PDB entry 3LN1 | X-ray diffraction, 2.40 A resolution | chains A and B

[Chain A (and B)]
Protein: Prostaglandin G/H synthase 2
Organism: Mus musculus
Notes: EC 1.14.99.1; chain B of this document is another copy of the same molecule, construct and numbering; everything in this record applies to it too
Reference sequence: Q05769 (PGH2_MOUSE); residues 18-604 here = UniProt positions 18-604
Sequence (587 residues; each row starts with the number of its first residue):
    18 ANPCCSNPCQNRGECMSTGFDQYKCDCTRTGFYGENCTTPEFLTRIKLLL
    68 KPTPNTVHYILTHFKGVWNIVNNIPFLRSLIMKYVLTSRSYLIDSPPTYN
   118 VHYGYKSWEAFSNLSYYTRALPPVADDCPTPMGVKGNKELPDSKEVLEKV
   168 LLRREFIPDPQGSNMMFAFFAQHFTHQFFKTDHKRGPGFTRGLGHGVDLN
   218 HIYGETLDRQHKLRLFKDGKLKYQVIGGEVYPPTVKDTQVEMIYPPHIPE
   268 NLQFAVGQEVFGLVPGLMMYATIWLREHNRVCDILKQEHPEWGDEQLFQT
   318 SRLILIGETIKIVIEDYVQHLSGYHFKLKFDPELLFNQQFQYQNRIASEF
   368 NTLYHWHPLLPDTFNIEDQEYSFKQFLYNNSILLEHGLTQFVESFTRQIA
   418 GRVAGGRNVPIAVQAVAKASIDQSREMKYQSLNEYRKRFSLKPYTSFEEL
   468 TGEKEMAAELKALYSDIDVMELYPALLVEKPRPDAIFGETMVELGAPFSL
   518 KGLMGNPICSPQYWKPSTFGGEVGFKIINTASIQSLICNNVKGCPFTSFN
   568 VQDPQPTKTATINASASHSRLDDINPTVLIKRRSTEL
Not modelled in the structure: 570-604
Disulfides: Cys-21/Cys-32, Cys-22/Cys-145, Cys-26/Cys-42, Cys-44/Cys-54, Cys-555/Cys-561
Glycans and other covalent adducts: N-acetylglucosamine (NAG) linked to Asn-53, Asn-130, Asn-396
Metal / ion sites: heme Fe near His-374 (its only coordinating residue here)
Residues lining bound ligands:
  - celecoxib (CEL; 4-[5-(4-methylphenyl)-3-(trifluoromethyl)-1H-pyrazol-1-yl]benzenesulfonamide): His-75, Arg-106, Gln-178, Val-335, Leu-338, Ser-339, Gly-340, Tyr-341, Leu-345, Phe-367, Leu-370, Tyr-371, Trp-373, Arg-499, Ala-502, Ile-503, Phe-504, Met-508, Val-509, Gly-512, Ala-513, Ser-516, Leu-517
  - heme (HEM): Tyr-134, Ala-185, Phe-186, Ala-188, Gln-189, Thr-192, His-193, Phe-196, Lys-197, Thr-198, His-200, Val-281, Asn-368, Tyr-371, His-372, Trp-373, His-374, Leu-376, Leu-377, Leu-394, Val-430, Val-433
Curated features (UniProtKB/Swiss-Prot):
  - active site: His-193 (Proton acceptor), Tyr-371 (For cyclooxygenase activity)
  - binding site (substrate): Arg-106, Tyr-341
  - binding site (heme b): His-374
  - site: Ser-516 (Aspirin-acetylated serine), Asn-592 (Not glycosylated)
  - modified residue: Cys-526 (S-nitrosocysteine), Ser-565 (O-acetylserine)
  - glycosylation (N-linked (GlcNAc...) asparagine): Asn-53, Asn-130, Asn-396, Asn-580

[Interface between chain A and chain B]
Pairs across the interface - 103 pairs, chain A then chain B:
  Arg-29(A) / Gln-529(B)
  Glu-31(A) / Gln-529(B)
  Glu-31(A) / Lys-532(B)  salt bridge
  Glu-31(A) / Ser-534(B)
  Met-33(A) / His-306(B)
  Met-33(A) / Gly-537(B)
  Met-33(A) / Gly-538(B)  hydrogen bond (side chain-backbone)
  Ser-34(A) / His-306(B)  hydrogen bond (backbone-side chain)
  Ser-34(A) / Glu-308(B)  hydrogen bond
  Ser-34(A) / Trp-309(B)  hydrogen bond
  Thr-35(A) / Glu-308(B)
  Gly-36(A) / Glu-308(B)  hydrogen bond (backbone-side chain)
  Phe-37(A) / Pro-307(B)
  Phe-37(A) / Glu-308(B)
  Asp-43(A) / Lys-532(B)
  Asp-43(A) / Pro-533(B)
  Asp-43(A) / Ser-534(B)  hydrogen bond
  Thr-45(A) / Lys-532(B)
  Thr-45(A) / Pro-533(B)
  Arg-46(A) / Phe-353(B)
  Arg-46(A) / Pro-528(B)  hydrogen bond (side chain-backbone)
  Arg-46(A) / Trp-531(B)  hydrogen bond (side chain-backbone)
  Asp-111(A) / Gln-529(B)  hydrogen bond
  Pro-113(A) / Pro-524(B)  hydrophobic
  Pro-113(A) / Ser-527(B)
  Pro-114(A) / Tyr-530(B)  hydrogen bond (backbone-side chain)
  Thr-115(A) / Tyr-530(B)
  Tyr-120(A) / Glu-312(B)  hydrogen bond
  Tyr-120(A) / Gln-316(B)
  Tyr-122(A) / Glu-312(B)
  Tyr-122(A) / Gln-313(B)  hydrogen bond (side chain-backbone)
  Lys-123(A) / Leu-320(B)
  Lys-123(A) / Gln-529(B)
  Lys-123(A) / Tyr-530(B)
  Lys-123(A) / Thr-535(B)  hydrogen bond
  Ser-124(A) / Gln-316(B)
  Trp-125(A) / Asp-215(B)
  Trp-125(A) / Gln-316(B)
  Trp-125(A) / Arg-319(B)
  Trp-125(A) / Ile-323(B)  hydrophobic
  Trp-125(A) / Asn-523(B)
  Trp-125(A) / Pro-524(B)  hydrophobic
  Glu-126(A) / Gln-316(B)
  Phe-128(A) / Pro-524(B)  hydrophobic
  Phe-128(A) / Tyr-530(B)
  Asp-215(A) / Trp-125(B)
  His-306(A) / Met-33(B)
  His-306(A) / Ser-34(B)  hydrogen bond (side chain-backbone)
  Pro-307(A) / Phe-37(B)
  Glu-308(A) / Ser-34(B)  hydrogen bond
  Glu-308(A) / Gly-36(B)  hydrogen bond (side chain-backbone)
  Glu-308(A) / Phe-37(B)
  Trp-309(A) / Ser-34(B)  hydrogen bond
  Glu-312(A) / Tyr-120(B)  hydrogen bond
  Glu-312(A) / Tyr-122(B)
  Gln-313(A) / Tyr-122(B)  hydrogen bond (backbone-side chain)
  Gln-316(A) / Tyr-120(B)
  Gln-316(A) / Ser-124(B)
  Gln-316(A) / Trp-125(B)
  Gln-316(A) / Glu-126(B)
  Arg-319(A) / Trp-125(B)
  Leu-320(A) / Lys-123(B)
  Ile-323(A) / Trp-125(B)  hydrophobic
  Phe-353(A) / Arg-46(B)
  Phe-353(A) / Gln-356(B)  hydrogen bond (backbone-side chain)
  Asn-354(A) / Gln-356(B)
  Gln-355(A) / Gln-356(B)  hydrogen bond (backbone-side chain)
  Gln-356(A) / Phe-353(B)  hydrogen bond (side chain-backbone)
  Gln-356(A) / Asn-354(B)
  Gln-356(A) / Gln-355(B)  hydrogen bond (side chain-backbone)
  Phe-357(A) / Gln-358(B)  hydrogen bond (backbone-side chain)
  Gln-358(A) / Phe-357(B)  hydrogen bond (side chain-backbone)
  Gln-358(A) / Gln-358(B)
  Gln-358(A) / Tyr-359(B)  hydrogen bond (side chain-backbone)
  Tyr-359(A) / Pro-113(B)  hydrophobic
  Tyr-359(A) / Gln-358(B)  hydrogen bond (backbone-side chain)
  Tyr-359(A) / Gln-360(B)  hydrogen bond (backbone-side chain)
  Gln-360(A) / Tyr-359(B)  hydrogen bond (side chain-backbone)
  Gln-360(A) / Gln-360(B)
  Asn-523(A) / Trp-125(B)
  Pro-524(A) / Trp-125(B)  hydrophobic
  Pro-524(A) / Phe-128(B)  hydrophobic
  Ser-527(A) / Pro-113(B)
  Pro-528(A) / Arg-46(B)  hydrogen bond (backbone-side chain)
  Gln-529(A) / Arg-29(B)
  Gln-529(A) / Glu-31(B)
  Gln-529(A) / Asp-111(B)  hydrogen bond
  Gln-529(A) / Lys-123(B)
  Tyr-530(A) / Pro-114(B)  hydrogen bond (side chain-backbone)
  Tyr-530(A) / Thr-115(B)
  Tyr-530(A) / Lys-123(B)
  Tyr-530(A) / Phe-128(B)
  Trp-531(A) / Arg-46(B)  hydrogen bond (backbone-side chain)
  Lys-532(A) / Glu-31(B)  salt bridge
  Lys-532(A) / Asp-43(B)
  Lys-532(A) / Thr-45(B)
  Pro-533(A) / Asp-43(B)
  Pro-533(A) / Thr-45(B)
  Ser-534(A) / Glu-31(B)  hydrogen bond
  Ser-534(A) / Asp-43(B)  hydrogen bond
  Thr-535(A) / Lys-123(B)  hydrogen bond
  Gly-537(A) / Met-33(B)
  Gly-538(A) / Met-33(B)  hydrogen bond (backbone-side chain)
Other interface residues (no listed pair), chain A (57 interface residues in all): Leu-131, Val-214, Leu-224, Leu-352
Other interface residues (no listed pair), chain B (59 interface residues in all): Thr-35, Leu-131, Val-214, Leu-224, Gln-227, Glu-305, Leu-352

[In short]
Chain A and chain B form an interface of 57 and 59 residues respectively; the contacts include 37 hydrogen
bonds and 2 salt bridges. Among the polar pairs are Glu-31(A)/Lys-532(B), Met-33(A)/Gly-538(B) and
Ser-34(A)/His-306(B). Bound to chain A: heme and celecoxib.
Chain A and chain B are both Prostaglandin G/H synthase 2 (Mus musculus); the structure, Structure of
celecoxib bound at the COX-2 active site, was determined by X-ray diffraction (same publication as 3LN0, 3MQE
and 3NTG).
